7ZU0 - chains A and F of the 6 polymer chains in the assembly; structure by electron microscopy, 4.40 A resolution (low resolution: residue-level contacts below are approximate; hydrogen-bond / salt-bridge calls are withheld).

== Chain A ==
Name: E3 ubiquitin-protein ligase PEP5
From: Saccharomyces cerevisiae
Notes: EC 2.3.2.27
UniProt: P12868 (PEP5_YEAST); the author numbering skips numbers that UniProt does not, so the offset changes along the chain: 1-957 = UniProt 1-957; 965-1036 = UniProt 958-1029
Amino-acid sequence (1029 residues; row label = number of the first residue in the row; note: 7 numbers in that range are skipped by the numbering (no residue carries them; nothing is unmodelled there)):
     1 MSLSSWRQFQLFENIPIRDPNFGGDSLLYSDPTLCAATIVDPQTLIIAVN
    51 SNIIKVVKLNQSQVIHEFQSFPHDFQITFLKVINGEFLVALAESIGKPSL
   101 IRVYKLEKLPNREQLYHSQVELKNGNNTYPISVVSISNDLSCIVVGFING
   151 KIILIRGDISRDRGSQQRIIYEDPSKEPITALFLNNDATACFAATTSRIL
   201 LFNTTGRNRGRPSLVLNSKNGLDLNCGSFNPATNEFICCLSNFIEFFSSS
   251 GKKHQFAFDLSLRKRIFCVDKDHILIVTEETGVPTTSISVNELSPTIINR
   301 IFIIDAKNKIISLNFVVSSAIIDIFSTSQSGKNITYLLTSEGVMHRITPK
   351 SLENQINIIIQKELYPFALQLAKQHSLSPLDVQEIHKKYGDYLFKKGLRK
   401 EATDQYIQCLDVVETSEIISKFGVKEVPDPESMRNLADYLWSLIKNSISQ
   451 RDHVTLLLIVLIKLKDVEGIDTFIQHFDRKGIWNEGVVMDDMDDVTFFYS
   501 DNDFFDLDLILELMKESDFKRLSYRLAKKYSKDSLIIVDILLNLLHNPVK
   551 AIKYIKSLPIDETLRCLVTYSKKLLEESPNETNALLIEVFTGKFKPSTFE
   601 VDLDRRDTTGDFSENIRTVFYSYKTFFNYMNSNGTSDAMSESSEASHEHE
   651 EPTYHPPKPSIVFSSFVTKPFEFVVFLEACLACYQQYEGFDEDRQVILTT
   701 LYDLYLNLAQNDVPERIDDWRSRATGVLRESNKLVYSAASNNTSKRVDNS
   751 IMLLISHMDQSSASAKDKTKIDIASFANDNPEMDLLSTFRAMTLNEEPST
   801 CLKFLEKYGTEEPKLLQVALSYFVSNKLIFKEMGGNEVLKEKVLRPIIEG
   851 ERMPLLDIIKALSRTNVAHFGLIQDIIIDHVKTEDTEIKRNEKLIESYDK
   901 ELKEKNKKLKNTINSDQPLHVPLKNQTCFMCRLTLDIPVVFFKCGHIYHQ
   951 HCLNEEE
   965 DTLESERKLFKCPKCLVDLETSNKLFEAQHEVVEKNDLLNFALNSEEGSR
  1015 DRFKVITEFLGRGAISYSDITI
Disordered / not traced: 1-2, 89-91, 161-168, 280-298, 602-615, 634-651, 1026-1036

== Chain F ==
Name: Vacuolar protein sorting-associated protein 41
From: Saccharomyces cerevisiae
UniProt: P38959 (VPS41_YEAST); the author numbering skips numbers that UniProt does not, so the offset changes along the chain: -2 to 878 = UniProt 1-881; 882-992 = UniProt 882-992
Amino-acid sequence (1016 residues; numbered -2 to 1016; 3 numbers in that range are skipped by the numbering (no residue carries them; nothing is unmodelled there); the number before each row is that of its first residue; numbers below 1 keep their minus sign (Met-2 is residue -2)):
    -2 MTTDNHQNDSVLDQQSGERTIDESNSISDENNVDNKREDVNVTSPTKSVS
    48 CISQAENGVASRTDESTITGSATDAETGDDDDDDDDDDDEDEDDEDEPPL
    98 LKYTRISQLPKNFFQRDSISSCLFGDTFFAFGTHSGILHLTTCAFEPIKT
   148 IKCHRSSILCINTDGKYFATGSIDGTVIIGSMDDPQNITQYDFKRPINSV
   198 ALHSNFQASRMFVSGGMAGDVVLSQRNWLGNRIDIVLNKKKKKKTRKDDL
   248 SSDMKGPIMGIYTMGDLILWMDDDGITFCDVPTRSQLLNIPFPSRIFNVQ
   298 DVRPDLFRPHVHFLESDRVVIGWGSNIWLFKVSFTKDSNSIKSGDSNSQS
   348 NNMSHFNPTTNIGSLLSSAASSFRGTPDKKVELECHFTVSMLITGLASFK
   398 DDQLLCLGFDIDIEEEATIDEDMKEGKNFSKRPENLLAKGNAPELKIVDL
   448 FNGDEIYNDEVIMKNYEKLSINDYHLGKHIDKTTPEYYLISSNDAIRVQE
   498 LSLKDHFDWFMERKQYYKAWKIGKYVIGSEERFSIGLKFLNSLVTKKDWG
   548 TLVDHLNIIFEETLNSLDSNSYDVTQNVLKEWADIIEILITSGNIVEIAP
   598 LIPKKPALRKSVYDDVLHYFLANDMINKFHEYITKWDLKLFSVEDFEEEL
   648 ETRIEAASEPTASSKEEGSNITYRTELVHLYLKENKYTKAIPHLLKAKDL
   698 RALTIIKIQNLLPQYLDQIVDIILLPYKGEISHISKLSIFEIQTIFNKPI
   748 DLLFENRHTISVARIYEIFEHDCPKSFKKILFCYLIKFLDTDDSFMISPY
   798 ENQLIELYSEYDRQSLLPFLQKHNNYNVESAIEVCSSKLGLYNELIYLWG
   848 KIGETKKALSLIIDELKNPQLAIDFVKNWGD
   882 SELWEFMINYSLDKPNFTKAILTCSDETSEIYLKVIRGMSDDLQIDNLQD
   932 IIKHIVQENSLSLEVRDNILVIINDETKKFANEFLKIRSQGKLFQVDESD
   982 IEINDDLNGVLDYKDDDDKDYKDDDDKDYKDDDDK
Disordered / not traced: -2 to 862, 978-1016
Sequence notes: expression tag (993-1016)
Swiss-Prot annotation at these positions:
  - modified residue (Phosphoserine): Ser23, Ser50

== How chain A and chain F interact ==
Pairs across the interface - 28 pairs, chain A then chain F:
  Glu414(A) with Glu957(F)
  Thr415(A) with Glu957(F)
  Ser416(A) with Ile954(F); Glu957(F)
  Gly423(A) with Arg947(F)
  Val424(A) with Arg947(F); Ile950(F)
  Val427(A) with Thr909(F)
  Pro428(A) with Asp907(F)
  Asp452(A) with Asn949(F); Val952(F); Ile953(F); Asp956(F)
  His453(A) with Ile953(F)
  Leu456(A) with Val946(F); Asn949(F); Ile950(F)
  Ile459(A) with Asn949(F)
  Val460(A) with Val946(F)
  Lys463(A) with Asp907(F); Glu939(F); Ser943(F)
  Lys465(A) with His935(F); Glu939(F)
  Leu509(A) with Glu945(F)
  Glu516(A) with Gln938(F)
  Ser517(A) with Lys934(F); Gln938(F)
Other interface residues (no listed pair), chain A (25 interface residues in all): Ile419, Ser420, Phe422, Lys425, Asp429, Pro430, Thr455, Leu513
Other interface residues (no listed pair), chain F (19 interface residues in all): Ser906, Leu942

== Summary ==
Chain A and chain F form an interface of 25 and 19 residues respectively.
Chain A is E3 ubiquitin-protein ligase PEP5 and chain F is Vacuolar protein sorting-associated protein 41,
both from Saccharomyces cerevisiae; the structure, HOPS tethering complex from yeast, was determined by
electron microscopy together with 7ZTY from the same study.
